Entry 4LQI (X-ray diffraction, 2.70 A resolution); this record covers chains S and T of the 28 polymer chains in the assembly.

# Chain S
Molecule: Proteasome subunit alpha type-6
Source organism: Saccharomyces cerevisiae
Notes: EC 3.4.25.1
UniProt: P40302 (PSA6_YEAST); the construct has insertions or renumbered stretches relative to UniProt, so the offset changes along the chain: 4-60 = UniProt 2-58; 63-180 = UniProt 59-176; 183-204 = UniProt 183-204; 210-233 = UniProt 211-234
Amino-acid sequence (233 residues; numbered 4 to 233 plus 10 insertion-coded residues; 7 numbers in that range are skipped by the numbering (no residue carries them; nothing is unmodelled there); the number before each row is that of its first residue; a row labelled like 180A-180F holds insertion residues (180A, then the next letters in order)):
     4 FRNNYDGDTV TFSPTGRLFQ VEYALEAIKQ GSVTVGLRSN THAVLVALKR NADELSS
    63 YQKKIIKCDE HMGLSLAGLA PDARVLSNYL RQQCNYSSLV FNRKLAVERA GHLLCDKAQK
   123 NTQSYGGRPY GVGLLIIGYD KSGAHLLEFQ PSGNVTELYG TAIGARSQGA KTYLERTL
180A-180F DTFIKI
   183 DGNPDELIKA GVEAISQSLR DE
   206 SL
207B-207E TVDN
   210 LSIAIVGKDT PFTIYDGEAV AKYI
Curated features (UniProtKB/Swiss-Prot):
  - modified residue: Ser-16 (Phosphoserine)
  - cross-link: Lys-191 (Glycyl lysine isopeptide (Lys-Gly) (interchain with G-Cter in ubiquitin))

# Chain T
Molecule: Proteasome subunit alpha type-7
Source organism: Saccharomyces cerevisiae
Notes: EC 3.4.25.1
UniProt: P21242 (PSA7_YEAST); the construct lacks a stretch of the UniProt sequence and is renumbered around it, so the offset changes along the chain: 5-180 = UniProt 5-180; 184-199 = UniProt 187-202; 201-206 = UniProt 203-208; 207-218 = UniProt 211-222; 1 more segments
Amino-acid sequence (244 residues; each row starts with the number of its first residue; note: 4 numbers in that range are skipped by the numbering (no residue carries them; nothing is unmodelled there); a row labelled like 180A-180F holds insertion residues (180A, then the next letters in order)):
     5 GTGYDLSNSV FSPDGRNFQV EYAVKAVENG TTSIGIKCND GVVFAVEKLI TSKLLVPQKN
    65 VKIQVVDRHI GCVYSGLIPD GRHLVNRGRE EAASFKKLYK TPIPIPAFAD RLGQYVQAHT
   125 LYNSVRPFGV STIFGGVDKN GAHLYMLEPS GSYWGYKGAA TGKGRQSAKA ELEKLV
180A-180F DHHPEG
   184 LSAREAVKQA AKIIYL
   201 AHEDNK
206B-206C EK
   207 DFELEISWCS LS
218A-218C ETN
   219 GLHKFVKGDL LQEAIDFAQK EIN

# How chain S and chain T interact
Residue-residue contacts (61):
  Asn-7(S) / Leu-10(T)
  Tyr-8(S) / Asp-9(T)  hydrogen bond
  Tyr-8(S) / Leu-10(T)  hydrophobic
  Thr-12(S) / Arg-130(T)
  Val-13(S) / Asn-127(T)
  Val-13(S) / Ser-128(T)
  Val-13(S) / Val-129(T)
  Val-13(S) / Arg-130(T)
  Thr-14(S) / Leu-10(T)
  Thr-14(S) / Gln-23(T)
  Phe-15(S) / Gln-23(T)  hydrogen bond (backbone-side chain)
  Phe-15(S) / Tyr-26(T)
  Phe-15(S) / Ala-27(T)  hydrophobic
  Phe-15(S) / Leu-81(T)  hydrophobic
  Phe-15(S) / Arg-130(T)
  Phe-15(S) / Pro-131(T)
  Ser-16(S) / Tyr-26(T)
  Pro-17(S) / Tyr-26(T)  hydrophobic
  Pro-17(S) / Lys-29(T)
  Thr-18(S) / Lys-29(T)
  Gly-19(S) / Tyr-26(T)
  Gly-19(S) / Lys-29(T)
  Gly-19(S) / Ala-30(T)
  Leu-21(S) / Leu-81(T)  hydrophobic
  Leu-21(S) / Arg-130(T)
  Glu-110(S) / Lys-63(T)
  His-114(S) / Arg-86(T)
  Cys-117(S) / Arg-86(T)
  Asp-118(S) / Arg-86(T)  salt bridge
  Asp-118(S) / Asn-90(T)
  Gln-121(S) / Pro-83(T)
  Gln-121(S) / Asp-84(T)
  Gln-121(S) / His-87(T)  hydrogen bond
  Thr-124(S) / Arg-130(T)  hydrogen bond (backbone-side chain)
  Gln-125(S) / His-87(T)
  Gln-125(S) / His-123(T)
  Gln-125(S) / Val-129(T)
  Gln-125(S) / Arg-130(T)  hydrogen bond (backbone-backbone)
  Gln-125(S) / Phe-132(T)
  Tyr-127(S) / Ser-128(T)  hydrogen bond (backbone-backbone)
  Ser-154(S) / Pro-83(T)
  Gly-155(S) / Pro-83(T)
  Asn-156(S) / Ile-82(T)
  Asn-156(S) / Pro-83(T)
  Thr-158(S) / Asn-64(T)
  Glu-159(S) / Leu-59(T)
  Glu-159(S) / Val-60(T)  hydrogen bond (backbone-backbone)
  Glu-159(S) / Lys-63(T)
  Glu-159(S) / Asn-64(T)  hydrogen bond (backbone-side chain)
  Leu-160(S) / Leu-58(T)
  Leu-160(S) / Leu-59(T)  hydrophobic
  Leu-160(S) / Val-60(T)
  Tyr-161(S) / Lys-57(T)
  Tyr-161(S) / Leu-58(T)  hydrogen bond (backbone-backbone)
  Tyr-161(S) / Val-60(T)
  Tyr-161(S) / Pro-61(T)
  Gly-162(S) / Leu-58(T)
  Glu-177(S) / Ser-56(T)
  Glu-177(S) / Lys-57(T)  hydrogen bond (side chain-backbone)
  Glu-177(S) / Leu-58(T)
  Leu-180(S) / Lys-57(T)
Other interface residues (no listed pair), chain S (34 interface residues in all): Arg-41, Ser-126, Thr-163, Lys-173, Leu-176
Other interface residues (no listed pair), chain T (30 interface residues in all): Gly-133

# Overview
Chain S and chain T form an interface of 34 and 30 residues respectively; the contacts include 10 hydrogen
bonds and 1 salt bridge. Polar pairs include Asp-118(S)/Arg-86(T), Tyr-8(S)/Asp-9(T) and Phe-15(S)/Gln-23(T).
Chain S is Proteasome subunit alpha type-6 and chain T is Proteasome subunit alpha type-7, both from
Saccharomyces cerevisiae; the structure, Yeast 20S Proteasome in complex with Vibralactone, was determined by
X-ray diffraction.
